Entry 6Z2J (electron microscopy, 4.00 A resolution); this record covers chains A and F of the 6 polymer chains in the assembly.

== Chain A ==
Name: Deoxynucleotidyltransferase terminal-interacting protein 1
Organism: Homo sapiens
UniProt: Q9H147 (TDIF1_HUMAN); residue numbers follow UniProt; this construct covers 1-130
Sequence (130 residues; numbered 1 to 130; the number before each row is that of its first residue):
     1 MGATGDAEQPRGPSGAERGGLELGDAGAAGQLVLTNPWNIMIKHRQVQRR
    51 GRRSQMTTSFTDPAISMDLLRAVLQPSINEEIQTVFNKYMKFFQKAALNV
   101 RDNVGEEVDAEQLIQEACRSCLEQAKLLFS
Not modelled in the structure: 1-61

== Chain F ==
Name: Mitotic deacetylase-associated SANT domain protein
Organism: Homo sapiens
UniProt: Q6PJG2 (MDEAS_HUMAN); residue numbers follow UniProt; this construct covers 717-887
Sequence (173 residues; row label = number of the first residue in the row):
   715 GAVSIEPRINVGSRFQAEIPLMRDRALAAADPHKADLVWQPWEDLESSRE
   765 KQRQVEDLLTAACSSIFPGAGTNQELALHCLHESRGDILETLNKLLLKKP
   815 LRPHNHPLATYHYTGSDQWKMAERKLFNKGIAIYKKDFFLVQKLIQTKTV
   865 AQCVEFYYTYKKQVKIGRNGTLT
Not modelled in the structure: 715-721, 830-832, 880-887
Sequence notes: expression tag (715-716)

== Chain A / chain F interface ==
Contacting residue pairs - 13 pairs, chain A then chain F:
  Ser66(A) - Ser778(F)
  Ser66(A) - Ser779(F)
  Leu69(A) - Asp771(F)
  Leu69(A) - Thr774(F)
  Leu69(A) - Ala775(F)  hydrophobic
  Leu69(A) - Ser778(F)
  Ala72(A) - Asp771(F)
  Val73(A) - Gln768(F)
  Val73(A) - Leu772(F)  hydrophobic
  Val73(A) - Ile802(F)  hydrophobic
  Val73(A) - Leu803(F)  hydrophobic
  Leu74(A) - Leu803(F)  hydrophobic
  Pro76(A) - Gln768(F)
Also at the interface, not in a pair above, chain A (9 interface residues in all): Pro63, Leu70, Ser77
Also at the interface, not in a pair above, chain F (10 interface residues in all): Leu806

== Overview ==
The interface between chain A and chain F involves 9 residues on one side and 10 on the other.
Chain A is Deoxynucleotidyltransferase terminal-interacting protein 1 and chain F is Mitotic
deacetylase-associated SANT domain protein, both from Homo sapiens; the structure, The structure of the
dimeric HDAC1/MIDEAS/DNTTIP1 MiDAC deacetylase complex, was determined by electron microscopy (same
publication as 6Z2K).
